PDB entry 3LPE | X-ray diffraction, 1.90 A resolution | chains A and B

# Chain A
Name: Putative transcription antitermination protein nusG
Source organism: Methanocaldococcus jannaschii
Notes: fragment: NGN Domain
UniProtKB: Q57818 (NUSG_METJA); numbering as in UniProt (aligned over 1-82)
Sequence (92 residues; row label = number of the first residue in the row; numbers below 1 keep their minus sign (Gly-9 is residue -9)):
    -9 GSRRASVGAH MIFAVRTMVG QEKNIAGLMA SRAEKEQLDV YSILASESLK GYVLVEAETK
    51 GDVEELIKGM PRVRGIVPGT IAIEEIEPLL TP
Unresolved in the structure: -9 to -2
Differences from the reference sequence: expression tag (-9 to 0)
Swiss-Prot annotation at these positions:
  - mutagenesis: Ala4 (A4R: Abrogates binding to RNAP. Decreases elongation activity), Tyr42 (Y42A: Abrogates binding to RNAP. Decreases elongation activity), Leu44 (L44A: Can still bind RNAP, but with a decreased affinity. Does not affect elongation activity; L44R: Abrogates binding to RNAP. Decreases elongation activity)
What the authors report for this chain:
  - mutagenesis - A4R, Y42A, L44R: abolished binding to RNAP
  - mutagenesis - L44A: decreased binding to RNAP

# Chain B
Name: DNA-directed RNA polymerase subunit E''
Source organism: Methanocaldococcus jannaschii
Notes: EC 2.7.7.6
UniProtKB: Q57839 (RPOE2_METJA); numbering as in UniProt (aligned over 1-59)
Sequence (59 residues; row label = number of the first residue in the row):
     1 MRACLKCKYL TNDEICPICH SPTSENWIGL LIVINPEKSE IAKKAGIDIK GKYALSVKE
Swiss-Prot annotation at these positions:
  - binding site (Zn(2+)): Cys4, Cys7, Cys16, Cys19
Ion coordination: Zn2+: Cys4, Cys7, Cys16, Cys19

# Interface between chain A and chain B
Pairs across the interface (40):
  Ala-1(A) - Lys38(B)
  Ala-1(A) - Glu40(B)
  Ile2(A) - Ile41(B)  hydrophobic
  Lys13(A) - Trp27(B)
  Lys13(A) - Leu30(B)
  Ala16(A) - Leu30(B)  hydrophobic
  Ala16(A) - Ile32(B)
  Ala20(A) - Ile32(B)  hydrophobic
  Ala23(A) - Ile34(B)  hydrophobic
  Glu24(A) - Lys50(B)  salt bridge
  Val30(A) - Ile34(B)
  Tyr31(A) - Val33(B)
  Tyr31(A) - Ile34(B)  hydrogen bond (backbone-backbone)
  Tyr31(A) - Asn35(B)  hydrogen bond (backbone-backbone)
  Tyr31(A) - Lys38(B)
  Tyr31(A) - Ser39(B)
  Ser32(A) - Ile32(B)
  Ser32(A) - Ser39(B)  hydrogen bond
  Ser32(A) - Ile41(B)
  Ile33(A) - Leu30(B)
  Ile33(A) - Leu31(B)
  Ile33(A) - Ile32(B)  hydrogen bond (backbone-backbone)
  Ile33(A) - Ile34(B)  hydrophobic
  Leu34(A) - Leu30(B)
  Leu34(A) - Leu55(B)  hydrophobic
  Ala35(A) - Gly29(B)
  Ala35(A) - Leu30(B)  hydrogen bond (backbone-backbone)
  Glu37(A) - Ile28(B)
  Glu46(A) - Ser39(B)  hydrogen bond
  Glu46(A) - Glu40(B)  hydrogen bond (side chain-backbone)
  Glu46(A) - Ile41(B)  hydrogen bond (side chain-backbone)
  Ile73(A) - Glu40(B)
  Ile73(A) - Ile41(B)  hydrophobic
  Ile76(A) - Ile41(B)  hydrophobic
  Glu77(A) - Lys44(B)  salt bridge
  Leu79(A) - Leu55(B)
  Leu80(A) - Lys44(B)
  Leu80(A) - Leu55(B)
  Pro82(A) - Leu55(B)
  Pro82(A) - Ser56(B)
Other interface residues (no listed pair), chain A (23 interface residues in all): Gly17, Ser36
Other interface residues (no listed pair), chain B (19 interface residues in all): Ala45, Lys52
The authors on this interface:
  - specific contacts: Glu46(A)-Ser39(B) (hydrogen bond)

# Overview
23 residues of chain A and 19 residues of chain B are in contact, with 8 hydrogen bonds and 2 salt bridges.
Polar pairs include Glu24(A)-Lys50(B), Glu77(A)-Lys44(B) and Ser32(A)-Ser39(B). The paper describes a hydrogen
bond between Glu46(A) and Ser39(B). The paper reports that A4R, Y42A and L44R of chain A abolish binding to
RNAP; L44A of chain A reduces binding to RNAP.
Chain A is Putative transcription antitermination protein nusG and chain B is DNA-directed RNA polymerase
subunit E'', both from Methanocaldococcus jannaschii; the structure, Crystal structure of Spt4/5NGN
heterodimer complex from Methanococcus jannaschii, was determined by X-ray diffraction.
